Entry 2F1Z (X-ray diffraction, 3.20 A resolution); this record covers chain A.

[Chain A]
Molecule: Ubiquitin carboxyl-terminal hydrolase 7
Source organism: Homo sapiens
Notes: EC 3.1.2.15; fragment: residues: 43-560
UniProtKB: Q93009 (UBP7_HUMAN); numbering as in UniProt (aligned over 43-560)
Chain sequence (522 residues; row label = number of the first residue in the row):
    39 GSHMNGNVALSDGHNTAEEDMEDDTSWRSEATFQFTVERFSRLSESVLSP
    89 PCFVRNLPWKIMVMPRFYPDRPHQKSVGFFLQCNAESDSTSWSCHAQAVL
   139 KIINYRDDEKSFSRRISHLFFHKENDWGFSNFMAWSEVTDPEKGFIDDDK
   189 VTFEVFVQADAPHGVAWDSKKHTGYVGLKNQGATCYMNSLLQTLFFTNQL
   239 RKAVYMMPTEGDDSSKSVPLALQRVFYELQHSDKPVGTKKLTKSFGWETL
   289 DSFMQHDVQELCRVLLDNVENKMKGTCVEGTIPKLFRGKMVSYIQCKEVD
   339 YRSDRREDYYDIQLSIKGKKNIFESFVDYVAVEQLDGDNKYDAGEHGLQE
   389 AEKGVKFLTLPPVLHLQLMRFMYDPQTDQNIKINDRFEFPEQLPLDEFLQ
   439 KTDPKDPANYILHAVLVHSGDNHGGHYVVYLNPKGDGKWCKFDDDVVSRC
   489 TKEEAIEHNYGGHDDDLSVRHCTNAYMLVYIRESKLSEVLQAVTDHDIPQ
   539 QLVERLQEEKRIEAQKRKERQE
Not modelled in the structure: 39-63, 105-112, 220-221, 502-509, 552-560
Sequence notes: cloning artifact (39-42)
UniProt features mapped onto this chain:
  - active site: Cys223 (Nucleophile), His464 (Proton acceptor)
  - modified residue: Ser49 (Phosphoserine)

[In short]
From UniProt: active-site residues Cys223 and His464.
Chain A is Ubiquitin carboxyl-terminal hydrolase 7 (Homo sapiens); the structure, Crystal structure of HAUSP,
was determined by X-ray diffraction together with 2F1W, 2F1X and 2F1Y from the same study.
